Entry 8EUU (electron microscopy, 2.70 A resolution); this record covers chains B and F of the 12 polymer chains in the assembly.

[Chain B (and F)]
Molecule: Envelope glycoprotein gp41
From: Human immunodeficiency virus 1
Notes: chain F of this document is another copy of the same molecule, construct and numbering; everything in this record applies to it too
UniProt: Q2N0S6 (Q2N0S6_9HIV1); residues 512-664 here correspond to UniProt positions 509-661 (UniProt number = residue number - 3)
Sequence (153 residues; row label = number of the first residue in the row):
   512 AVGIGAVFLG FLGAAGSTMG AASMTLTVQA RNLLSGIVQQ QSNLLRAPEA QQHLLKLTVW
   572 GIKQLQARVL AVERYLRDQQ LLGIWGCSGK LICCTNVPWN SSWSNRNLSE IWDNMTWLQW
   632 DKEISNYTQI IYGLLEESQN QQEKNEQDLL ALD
Unresolved in the structure: 547-568, 664
Differences from the reference sequence: conflict Pro559 (Ile556 in Q2N0S6), Cys605 (Thr602 in Q2N0S6)
Disulfides: Cys598-Cys604

[How chain B and chain F interact]
Contacting residue pairs (37):
  Ser534(B) - Asn651(F)
  Met535(B) - Asn651(F)  hydrogen bond (backbone-side chain)
  Met535(B) - Lys655(F)
  Leu537(B) - Asn651(F)
  Thr538(B) - Glu647(F)
  Thr538(B) - Asn651(F)  hydrogen bond
  Ala541(B) - Gln591(F)  hydrogen bond (backbone-side chain)
  Arg542(B) - Gln591(F)
  Arg542(B) - Glu647(F)  salt bridge
  Arg542(B) - Glu648(F)  salt bridge
  Leu545(B) - Leu587(F)
  Leu545(B) - Arg588(F)
  Leu545(B) - Gln591(F)
  Ile573(B) - Ile573(F)  hydrophobic
  Leu576(B) - Leu576(F)  hydrophobic
  Leu576(B) - Gln577(F)
  Leu576(B) - Val580(F)  hydrophobic
  Arg579(B) - Gln577(F)
  Arg579(B) - Val580(F)
  Arg579(B) - Leu581(F)
  Arg579(B) - Glu584(F)  salt bridge
  Val580(B) - Val580(F)  hydrophobic
  Val583(B) - Val583(F)  hydrophobic
  Val583(B) - Glu584(F)
  Val583(B) - Leu587(F)  hydrophobic
  Tyr586(B) - Leu587(F)  hydrophobic
  Tyr586(B) - Gln591(F)
  Leu587(B) - Leu587(F)  hydrophobic
  Ser599(B) - Ser599(F)
  Gly600(B) - Gly594(F)
  Gly600(B) - Ser599(F)
  Lys601(B) - Glu654(F)
  Leu602(B) - Glu654(F)  hydrogen bond (backbone-side chain)
  Ile603(B) - Glu654(F)  hydrogen bond (backbone-side chain)
  Ile603(B) - Lys655(F)
  Ile603(B) - Gln658(F)
  Cys605(B) - Leu661(F)  hydrophobic
Other interface residues (no listed pair), chain B (23 interface residues in all): Thr536, Leu544, Gly572
Other interface residues (no listed pair), chain F (21 interface residues in all): Ile595, Gln650

[In short]
The interface between chain B and chain F involves 23 residues on one side and 21 on the other, with 5
hydrogen bonds and 3 salt bridges. Polar contacts include Arg542(B)-Glu647(F), Arg542(B)-Glu648(F) and
Arg579(B)-Glu584(F).
Chain B and chain F are both Envelope glycoprotein gp41 (Human immunodeficiency virus 1); the structure,
Cryo-EM structure of HIV-1 BG505 DS-SOSIP ENV trimer bound to VRC34.01 FAB, was determined by electron
microscopy together with 8F7Z, 8ELI, 8EUV and 8EUW from the same study.
